Entry 2YMX (X-ray diffraction, 1.90 A resolution); this record covers chains H and L.

Chain H:
Protein: Fab antibody heavy chain
From: Mus musculus
Notes: fragment: variable domain; antibody fragment or engineered binder
Amino-acid sequence (224 residues; each row starts with the number of its first residue):
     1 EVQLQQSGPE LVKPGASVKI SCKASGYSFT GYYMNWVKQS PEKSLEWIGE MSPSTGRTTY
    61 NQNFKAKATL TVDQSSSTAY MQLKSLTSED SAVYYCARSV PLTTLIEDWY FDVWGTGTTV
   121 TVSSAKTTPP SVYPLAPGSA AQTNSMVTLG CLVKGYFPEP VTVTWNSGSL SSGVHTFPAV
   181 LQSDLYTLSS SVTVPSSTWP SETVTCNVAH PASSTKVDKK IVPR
Unresolved in the structure: 142-143
Disulfide bonds: Cys-22/Cys-96, Cys-151/Cys-206

Chain L:
Protein: Fab antibody light chain
From: Mus musculus
Notes: fragment: variable domain; antibody fragment or engineered binder
Amino-acid sequence (214 residues; row label = number of the first residue in the row):
     1 DIQMTQSPAS LSASVGATVT ITCRTSENID SYLAWYQQRQ GKSPQLLVYA ATNLADGVPS
    61 RFSGSGSGTQ YSLKINSLQS EDVARYYCQH YSTTPWTFGG GTQLEIKRAD AAPTVSIFPP
   121 SSEQLTSGGA SVVCFLNNFY PKDINVKWKI DGSERQNGVL NSWTDQDSKD STYSMSSTLT
   181 LTKDEYERHN SYTCEATHKT STSPIVKSFN RNEC
Unresolved in the structure: 214
Disulfide bonds: Cys-23/Cys-88, Cys-134/Cys-194
From the paper describing this entry:
  - contacts within the chain: His-90/Thr-93 (backbone contact), His-90/Thr-97

Chain H / chain L interface:
Contacting residue pairs (74):
  Asn-35(H) / Trp-96(L)
  Gln-39(H) / Gln-38(L)
  Gln-39(H) / Tyr-87(L)  hydrogen bond
  Lys-43(H) / Arg-85(L)
  Lys-43(H) / Tyr-87(L)  hydrogen bond (backbone-side chain)
  Leu-45(H) / Tyr-87(L)  hydrophobic
  Leu-45(H) / Phe-98(L)
  Trp-47(H) / Trp-96(L)
  Asn-61(H) / Pro-95(L)
  Asn-63(H) / Asp-1(L)
  Tyr-95(H) / Gln-38(L)  hydrogen bond
  Tyr-95(H) / Lys-42(L)
  Tyr-95(H) / Ser-43(L)
  Tyr-95(H) / Pro-44(L)
  Glu-107(H) / Tyr-32(L)  hydrogen bond
  Glu-107(H) / Tyr-91(L)
  Asp-108(H) / Tyr-49(L)
  Asp-108(H) / Ala-50(L)
  Asp-108(H) / Tyr-91(L)  hydrogen bond
  Trp-109(H) / Gln-89(L)
  Trp-109(H) / Tyr-91(L)
  Trp-109(H) / Trp-96(L)  hydrophobic
  Tyr-110(H) / Tyr-36(L)
  Tyr-110(H) / Leu-46(L)  hydrophobic
  Tyr-110(H) / Tyr-49(L)  hydrophobic
  Phe-111(H) / Tyr-36(L)  hydrogen bond (backbone-side chain)
  Phe-111(H) / Leu-46(L)
  Phe-111(H) / Gln-89(L)
  Phe-111(H) / Trp-96(L)  hydrophobic
  Phe-111(H) / Phe-98(L)  hydrophobic
  Asp-112(H) / Leu-46(L)
  Trp-114(H) / Tyr-36(L)
  Trp-114(H) / Pro-44(L)
  Gly-115(H) / Ser-43(L)  hydrogen bond (backbone-side chain)
  Thr-116(H) / Ser-43(L)
  Tyr-133(H) / Ser-121(L)
  Tyr-133(H) / Glu-123(L)
  Tyr-133(H) / Gln-124(L)
  Tyr-133(H) / Ser-127(L)
  Pro-134(H) / Ser-121(L)
  Pro-134(H) / Glu-123(L)
  Leu-135(H) / Phe-118(L)
  Leu-135(H) / Phe-135(L)  hydrophobic
  Ala-136(H) / Phe-118(L)
  Thr-148(H) / Ser-116(L)
  Thr-148(H) / Phe-118(L)
  Leu-152(H) / Ser-131(L)
  Leu-152(H) / Thr-178(L)
  Lys-154(H) / Gln-124(L)
  Lys-154(H) / Ser-131(L)
  Lys-154(H) / Thr-180(L)
  His-175(H) / Asn-137(L)
  His-175(H) / Asn-138(L)  hydrogen bond
  His-175(H) / Ser-174(L)  hydrogen bond
  Phe-177(H) / Phe-135(L)  hydrophobic
  Phe-177(H) / Asn-137(L)
  Phe-177(H) / Ser-162(L)
  Phe-177(H) / Thr-164(L)
  Phe-177(H) / Ser-174(L)
  Phe-177(H) / Met-175(L)
  Phe-177(H) / Ser-176(L)
  Pro-178(H) / Ser-162(L)  hydrogen bond (backbone-side chain)
  Pro-178(H) / Trp-163(L)
  Val-180(H) / Leu-160(L)  hydrophobic
  Val-180(H) / Asn-161(L)
  Val-180(H) / Ser-162(L)
  Gln-182(H) / Leu-160(L)
  Thr-187(H) / Leu-160(L)
  Ser-189(H) / Phe-135(L)
  Ser-189(H) / Ser-176(L)  hydrogen bond
  Ser-190(H) / Phe-135(L)
  Ser-191(H) / Phe-135(L)
  Ser-191(H) / Asn-137(L)  hydrogen bond
  Lys-219(H) / Glu-123(L)  salt bridge
Interface residues without a listed pair, chain H (42 interface residues in all): Val-37, Glu-46, Glu-50, Gly-117, Pro-137, Leu-149, Gly-150, Thr-176
Interface residues without a listed pair, chain L (42 interface residues in all): Ala-34, Thr-94, Gly-100, Val-133, Asp-167
The authors on this interface:
  - interface residues, chain H: Tyr-110(H), Phe-111(H)

Overview:
The chain H/chain L interface involves 42 residues from each chain; the contacts include 12 hydrogen bonds and
1 salt bridge. Among the polar pairs are Lys-219(H)/Glu-123(L), Gln-39(H)/Tyr-87(L) and Lys-43(H)/Tyr-87(L).
From the paper: interface residues Tyr-110(H) and Phe-111(H); contacts within the chain involving His-90(L),
Thr-93(L) and Thr-97(L).
Chain H is Fab antibody heavy chain and chain L is Fab antibody light chain, both from Mus musculus; the
structure, Crystal structure of inhibitory anti-AChE Fab408, was determined by X-ray diffraction.
